Entry 6HN3 (X-ray diffraction, 1.01 A resolution); this record covers chain A.

# Chain A
Molecule: Phospholipid hydroperoxide glutathione peroxidase
Source organism: Homo sapiens
Notes: EC 1.11.1.12
UniProt: P36969 (GPX4_HUMAN), isoform P36969-2; residue numbers follow UniProt; this construct covers 1-170
Sequence (176 residues; each row starts with the number of its first residue):
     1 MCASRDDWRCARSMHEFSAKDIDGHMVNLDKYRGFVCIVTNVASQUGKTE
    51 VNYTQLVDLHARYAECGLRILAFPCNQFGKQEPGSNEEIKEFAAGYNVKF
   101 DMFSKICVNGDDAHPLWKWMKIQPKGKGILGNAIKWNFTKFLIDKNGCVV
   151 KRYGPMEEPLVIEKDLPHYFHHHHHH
Not modelled in the structure: 1-4, 172-176
Differences from the reference sequence: expression tag (171-176)
Modified / non-standard residues: Sec46 (selenocysteine)
From the paper describing this entry:
  - conformationally variable residues (side-chain flip): Lys48
  - catalytic residues: Sec46, Gln81, Trp136, Asn137 (citing earlier work)

# Overview
The paper reports catalytic residues Sec46, Gln81 and Trp136 among others; conformational variability at
Lys48.
Chain A is Phospholipid hydroperoxide glutathione peroxidase (Homo sapiens); the structure, wildtype form
(apo) of human GPX4 with Se-Cys46, was determined by X-ray diffraction, deposited together with 6HKQ.
